Entry 3I5D (X-ray diffraction, 3.46 A resolution); this record covers chains A and C of the 3 polymer chains in the assembly.

[Chain A (and C)]
Protein: P2X purinoceptor
Source organism: Danio rerio
Notes: chain C of this document is another copy of the same molecule, construct and numbering; everything in this record applies to it too
UniProt: Q6NYR1 (Q6NYR1_DANRE); residues 28-381 here = UniProt positions 28-381
Chain sequence (356 residues; numbered 26 to 381; the number before each row is that of its first residue):
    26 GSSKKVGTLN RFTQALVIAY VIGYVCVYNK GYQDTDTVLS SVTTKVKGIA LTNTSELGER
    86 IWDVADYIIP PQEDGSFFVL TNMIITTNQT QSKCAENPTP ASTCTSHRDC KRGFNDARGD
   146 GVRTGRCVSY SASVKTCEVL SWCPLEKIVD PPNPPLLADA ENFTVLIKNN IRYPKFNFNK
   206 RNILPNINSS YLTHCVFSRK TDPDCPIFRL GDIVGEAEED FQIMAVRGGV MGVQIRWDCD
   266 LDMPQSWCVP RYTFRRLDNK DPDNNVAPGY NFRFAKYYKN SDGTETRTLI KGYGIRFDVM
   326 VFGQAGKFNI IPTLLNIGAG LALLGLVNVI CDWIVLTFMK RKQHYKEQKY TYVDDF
Disordered / not traced: 26-35, 360-381 (chain C: 26-33, 359-381)
Sequence notes: expression tag (26-27); engineered mutation Arg-252 (His in Q6NYR1)
Cystine bridges: Cys-119/Cys-168, Cys-129/Cys-152, Cys-135/Cys-162, Cys-220/Cys-230, Cys-264/Cys-273
Glycans and other covalent adducts: N-acetylglucosamine (NAG) linked to Asn-78, Asn-113, Asn-187, Asn-213
Reported in the primary citation:
  - post-translational modification sites: Asn-78, Asn-187
  - self-association interface (contacts with another copy of this molecule); pairs are residue here / residue on that copy: Leu-340/Leu-340 (hydrophobic contact), Ala-344/Ala-344

[Chain A / chain C interface]
Contacting residue pairs - 62 pairs, chain A then chain C:
  Ser-66(A) / Leu-282(C)
  Ser-66(A) / Asp-323(C)  hydrogen bond
  Val-67(A) / Arg-321(C)  hydrogen bond (backbone-side chain)
  Thr-68(A) / Tyr-295(C)
  Thr-68(A) / Arg-321(C)  hydrogen bond
  Ile-74(A) / Asp-141(C)
  Ile-74(A) / Gly-146(C)
  Ile-74(A) / Val-147(C)
  Arg-85(A) / Gln-116(C)
  Arg-85(A) / Trp-167(C)
  Arg-85(A) / Glu-310(C)  salt bridge
  Ile-86(A) / Gln-116(C)  hydrogen bond (backbone-side chain)
  Ile-86(A) / Gly-146(C)
  Ile-86(A) / Val-147(C)
  Ile-86(A) / Leu-165(C)
  Ile-86(A) / Ser-166(C)
  Ile-86(A) / Trp-167(C)
  Asp-88(A) / Trp-167(C)
  Asp-88(A) / Arg-312(C)  salt bridge
  Asp-91(A) / Tyr-302(C)
  Asp-91(A) / Arg-312(C)
  Asp-91(A) / Leu-314(C)
  Tyr-92(A) / Trp-167(C)  hydrophobic
  Tyr-92(A) / Tyr-302(C)
  Tyr-92(A) / Glu-310(C)
  Asp-99(A) / Arg-321(C)
  Leu-191(A) / Val-291(C)  hydrophobic
  Leu-191(A) / Ala-292(C)  hydrophobic
  Lys-193(A) / Asn-290(C)
  Lys-193(A) / Val-291(C)
  Lys-193(A) / Ala-292(C)
  Asn-195(A) / Leu-282(C)  hydrogen bond (side chain-backbone)
  Arg-197(A) / Arg-280(C)
  Pro-199(A) / Phe-327(C)  hydrophobic
  Asn-204(A) / Arg-280(C)  hydrogen bond
  Arg-206(A) / Leu-282(C)  hydrogen bond (side chain-backbone)
  Arg-206(A) / Asp-283(C)  hydrogen bond (side chain-backbone)
  Arg-206(A) / Asn-284(C)
  Ile-208(A) / Asn-289(C)
  Ile-208(A) / Asn-290(C)
  Leu-209(A) / Asn-289(C)
  Pro-210(A) / Asn-289(C)
  Ile-212(A) / Asn-289(C)
  Ser-214(A) / Pro-287(C)
  Ser-214(A) / Asp-288(C)
  Ser-214(A) / Asn-289(C)  hydrogen bond (side chain-backbone)
  Ser-214(A) / Asn-290(C)
  Leu-217(A) / Asn-290(C)
  Leu-217(A) / Val-291(C)  hydrophobic
  Lys-301(A) / Tyr-302(C)
  Lys-301(A) / Glu-310(C)  salt bridge
  Tyr-303(A) / Tyr-302(C)
  Tyr-303(A) / Lys-304(C)
  Tyr-303(A) / Glu-310(C)  hydrogen bond
  Ser-306(A) / Ser-306(C)  hydrogen bond
  Leu-339(A) / Tyr-45(C)
  Leu-340(A) / Asn-341(C)
  Leu-340(A) / Ala-344(C)
  Gly-343(A) / Ala-344(C)
  Gly-343(A) / Ala-347(C)
  Leu-346(A) / Ala-347(C)
  Leu-346(A) / Leu-351(C)  hydrophobic
Other interface residues (no listed pair), chain A (41 interface residues in all): Ser-65, Glu-84, Ala-90, Pro-96, Gln-97, Thr-218, Tyr-302, Ile-335, Ile-336, Ala-344, Ala-347
Other interface residues (no listed pair), chain C (42 interface residues in all): Pro-96, Asp-145, Phe-297, Arg-298, Phe-299, Ala-300, Tyr-303, Met-325, Leu-340, Leu-348

[In short]
41 residues of chain A face 42 of chain C across their interface; the contacts include 11 hydrogen bonds and 3
salt bridges. Polar contacts include Arg-85(A)/Glu-310(C), Asp-88(A)/Arg-312(C) and Lys-301(A)/Glu-310(C).
N-acetylglucosamine is covalently linked to Asn-78(A), Asn-113(A), Asn-187(A) and Asn-213(A). The paper
reports modification sites Asn-78(A) and Asn-187(A); a self-association interface involving Leu-340(A) and
Ala-344(A).
Both chains are P2X purinoceptor (Danio rerio). Entry 3I5D (Crystal structure of the ATP-gated P2X4 ion
channel in the closed, apo state at 3.5 Angstroms ...) was determined by X-ray diffraction together with 3H9V
from the same study.
